8BRV - chain A; structure by X-ray diffraction, 1.53 A resolution.

# Chain A
Molecule: Methionine--tRNA ligase
Source organism: Escherichia coli
Notes: EC 6.1.1.10
UniProtKB: P00959 (SYM_ECOLI); residues 1-547 here correspond to UniProt positions 2-548 (UniProt number = residue number + 1)
Chain sequence (568 residues; each row starts with the number of its first residue; numbers below 1 keep their minus sign (Met-20 is residue -20)):
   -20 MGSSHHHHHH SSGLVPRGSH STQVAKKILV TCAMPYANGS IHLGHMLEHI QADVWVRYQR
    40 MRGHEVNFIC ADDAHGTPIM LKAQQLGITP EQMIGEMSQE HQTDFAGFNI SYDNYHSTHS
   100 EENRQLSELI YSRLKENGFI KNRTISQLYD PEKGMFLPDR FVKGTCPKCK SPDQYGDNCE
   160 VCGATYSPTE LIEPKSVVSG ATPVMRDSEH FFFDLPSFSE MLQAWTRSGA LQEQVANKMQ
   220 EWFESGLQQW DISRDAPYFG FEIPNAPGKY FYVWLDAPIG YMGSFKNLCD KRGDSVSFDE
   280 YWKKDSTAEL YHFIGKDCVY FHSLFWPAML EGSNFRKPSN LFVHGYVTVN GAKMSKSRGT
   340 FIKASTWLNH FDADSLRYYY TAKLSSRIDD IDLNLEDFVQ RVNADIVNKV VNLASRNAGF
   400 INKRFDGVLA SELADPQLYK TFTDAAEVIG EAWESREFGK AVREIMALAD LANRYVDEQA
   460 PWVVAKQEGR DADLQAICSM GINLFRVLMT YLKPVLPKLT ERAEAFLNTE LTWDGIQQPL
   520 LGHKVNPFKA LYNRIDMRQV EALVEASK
Unresolved in the structure: -20 to 3
Sequence notes: initiating methionine (-20); expression tag (-19 to 0); engineered mutation Met13 (Leu14 in P00959), Cys297 (Ile298 in P00959)
Metal / ion sites: Zn2+: Cys145, Cys148, Cys158, Cys161
Ligand contacts: B3M ((3R)-3-amino-5-(methylsulfanyl)pentanoic acid): Ala12, Met13, Pro14, Tyr15, Asp52, Trp253, Ala256, Pro257, Tyr260, Cys297, His301
UniProt features mapped onto this chain:
  - motif: Pro14 to His24 ('HIGH' region), Lys332 to Ser336 ('KMSKS' region)
  - binding site (Zn(2+)): Cys145, Cys148, Cys158, Cys161
  - binding site (ATP): Lys335
From the paper describing this entry:
  - conformationally variable residues (side-chain flip): Trp253, Phe304

# In short
Bound to chain A: compound B3M. The Zn2+ site is built by Cys145, Cys148, Cys158 and Cys161. Curated
annotation (UniProt) lists 4 Zn2+-binding residues and ATP-binding residue Lys335. The paper reports
conformational variability at Trp253 and Phe304.
Chain A is Methionine--tRNA ligase (Escherichia coli); the structure, Escherichia coli methionyl-tRNA
synthetase mutant L13M,I297C complexed with beta3-methionine, was determined by X-ray diffraction (same
publication as 8BRU, 8BRW and 8BRX).
